PDB entry 5E5A | X-ray diffraction, 2.81 A resolution | chains I and E of the 11 polymer chains in the assembly

# Chain I
Molecule: 146-nt DNA strand
From: Homo sapiens
Sequence (146 nucleotides; row label = number of the first residue in the row):
     1 ATCAATATCC ACCTGCAGAT TCTACCAAAA GTGTATTTGG AAACTGCTCC ATCAAAAGGC
    61 ATGTTCAGCG GAATTCCGCT GAACATGCCT TTTGATGGAG CAGTTTCCAA ATACACTTTT
   121 GGTAGAATCT GCAGGTGGAT ATTGAT

# Chain E
Molecule: Histone H3.2
From: Xenopus laevis
UniProt: P84233 (H32_XENLA); residues 0-135 here correspond to UniProt positions 1-136 (UniProt number = residue number + 1)
Amino-acid sequence (136 residues; row label = number of the first residue in the row; numbering starts at 0):
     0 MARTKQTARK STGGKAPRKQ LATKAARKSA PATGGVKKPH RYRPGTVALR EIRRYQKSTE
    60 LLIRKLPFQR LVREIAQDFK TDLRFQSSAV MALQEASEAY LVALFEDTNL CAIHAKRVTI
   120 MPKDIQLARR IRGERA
Disordered / not traced: 0-37
Sequence notes: conflict Ala102 (Gly103 in P84233)
Metal / ion sites: Mg2+: Asp77 (shared with 1 residue of chain D)
Swiss-Prot annotation at these positions:
  - modified residue: Arg2 (Asymmetric dimethylarginine), Thr3 (Phosphothreonine), Lys4 (Allysine), Gln5 (5-glutamyl dopamine), Thr6 (Phosphothreonine), Arg8 (Citrulline), Lys9 (N6,N6,N6-trimethyllysine), Ser10 (ADP-ribosylserine), Thr11 (Phosphothreonine), Lys14 (N6-(2-hydroxyisobutyryl)lysine), Arg17 (Asymmetric dimethylarginine), Lys18 (N6-(2-hydroxyisobutyryl)lysine), Lys23 (N6-(2-hydroxyisobutyryl)lysine), Arg26 (Citrulline), Lys27 (N6,N6,N6-trimethyllysine), Ser28 (ADP-ribosylserine), Lys36 (N6,N6,N6-trimethyllysine), Lys37 (N6-methyllysine), Tyr41 (Phosphotyrosine), Lys56 (N6,N6,N6-trimethyllysine) and 8 more in UniProt
  - lipidation: Cys110 (S-palmitoyl cysteine)

# Interface between chain I and chain E
Residue-residue contacts - 30 pairs, chain I then chain E:
  DA5(I) - His39(E)  phosphate contact
  DT6(I) - His39(E)  sugar contact
  DT6(I) - Tyr41(E)  hydrogen bond to the phosphate
  DA7(I) - Tyr41(E)  sugar contact
  DA7(I) - Arg49(E)  phosphate contact
  DT8(I) - Arg49(E)  salt bridge to the phosphate
  DG81(I) - Arg40(E)  base contact
  DG81(I) - Pro43(E)  phosphate contact
  DG81(I) - Gly44(E)  phosphate contact
  DA82(I) - Arg40(E)  hydrogen bond to the base
  DA82(I) - Tyr41(E)  sugar contact
  DA82(I) - Arg42(E)  sugar contact
  DA82(I) - Pro43(E)  sugar contact
  DA82(I) - Gly44(E)  hydrogen bond to the phosphate
  DA82(I) - Thr45(E)  hydrogen bond to the phosphate
  DA82(I) - Val46(E)  hydrogen bond to the phosphate
  DA82(I) - Ala47(E)  hydrogen bond to the phosphate
  DA83(I) - His39(E)  phosphate contact
  DA83(I) - Arg40(E)  hydrogen bond to the sugar
  DA83(I) - Tyr41(E)  hydrogen bond to the phosphate
  DA83(I) - Val46(E)  phosphate contact
  DT90(I) - Arg63(E)  phosphate contact
  DT90(I) - Leu65(E)  phosphate contact
  DT90(I) - Pro66(E)  phosphate contact
  DT90(I) - Arg69(E)  salt bridge to the phosphate
  DT91(I) - Arg63(E)  salt bridge to the phosphate
  DT91(I) - Lys64(E)  hydrogen bond to the phosphate
  DT91(I) - Leu65(E)  hydrogen bond to the phosphate
  DA99(I) - Arg83(E)  sugar contact
  DG100(I) - Arg83(E)  sugar contact
Also at the interface, not in a pair above, chain I (14 interface residues in all): DG71, DT80, DA102
Also at the interface, not in a pair above, chain E (19 interface residues in all): Gln85, Lys115, Thr118

# In short
14 residues of chain I and 19 residues of chain E are in contact; the contacts include 10 hydrogen bonds and 3
salt bridges. Polar pairs include DA82(I)-Arg40(E), DA83(I)-Arg40(E) and DT6(I)-Tyr41(E).
Chain I is a 146-nt DNA strand (Homo sapiens) and chain E is Histone H3.2 (Xenopus laevis); the structure,
Crystal structure of the chromatin-tethering domain of Human cytomegalovirus IE1 protein bound to the
nucleosome core ..., was determined by X-ray diffraction.
